9H3L - chains A and P of the 13 polymer chains in the assembly; structure by electron microscopy, 5.84 A resolution (low resolution: residue-level contacts below are approximate; hydrogen-bond / salt-bridge calls are withheld).

# Chain A
Molecule: 23S ribosomal RNA
Source organism: Escherichia coli
Sequence (2904 nucleotides; numbered 1 to 2904; the number before each row is that of its first residue):
     1 GGUUAAGCGA CUAAGCGUAC ACGGUGGAUG CCCUGGCAGU CAGAGGCGAU GAAGGACGUG
    61 CUAAUCUGCG AUAAGCGUCG GUAAGGUGAU AUGAACCGUU AUAACCGGCG AUUUCCGAAU
   121 GGGGAAACCC AGUGUGUUUC GACACACUAU CAUUAACUGA AUCCAUAGGU UAAUGAGGCG
   181 AACCGGGGGA ACUGAAACAU CUAAGUACCC CGAGGAAAAG AAAUCAACCG AGAUUCCCCC
   241 AGUAGCGGCG AGCGAACGGG GAGCAGCCCA GAGCCUGAAU CAGUGUGUGU GUUAGUGGAA
   301 GCGUCUGGAA AGGCGCGCGA UACAGGGUGA CAGCCCCGUA CACAAAAAUG CACAUGCUGU
   361 GAGCUCGAUG AGUAGGGCGG GACACGUGGU AUCCUGUCUG AAUAUGGGGG GACCAUCCUC
   421 CAAGGCUAAA UACUCCUGAC UGACCGAUAG UGAACCAGUA CCGUGAGGGA AAGGCGAAAA
   481 GAACCCCGGC GAGGGGAGUG AAAAAGAACC UGAAACCGUG UACGUACAAG CAGUGGGAGC
   541 ACGCUUAGGC GUGUGACUGC GUACCUUUUG UAUAAUGGGU CAGCGACUUA UAUUCUGUAG
   601 CAAGGUUAAC CGAAUAGGGG AGCCGAAGGG AAACCGAGUC UUAACUGGGC GUUAAGUUGC
   661 AGGGUAUAGA CCCGAAACCC GGUGAUCUAG CCAUGGGCAG GUUGAAGGUU GGGUAACACU
   721 AACUGGAGGA CCGAACCGAC UAAUGUUGAA AAAUUAGCGG AUGACUUGUG GCUGGGGGUG
   781 AAAGGCCAAU CAAACCGGGA GAUAGCUGGU UCUCCCCGAA AGCUAUAUAA GUAGCGCCUC
   841 GUGAAUUCAU CUCCGGGGGU AGAGCACUGU UUCGGCAAGG GGGUCAUCCC GACUUACCAA
   901 CCCGAUGCAA ACUGCGAAUA CCGGAGAAUG UUAUCACGGG AGACACACGG CGGGUGCUAA
   961 CGUCCGUCGU GAAGAGGGAA ACAACCCAGA CCGCCAGCUA AGGUCCCAAA GUCAUGGUUA
  1021 AGUGGGAAAC GAUGUGGGAA GGCCCAGACA GCCAGGAUGU UGGCUUAGAA GCAGCCAUCA
  1081 UUUAAAGAAA GCGUAAUAGC UCACUGGUCG AGUCGGCCUG CGCGGAAGAU GUAACGGGGC
  1141 UAAACCAUGC ACCGAAGCUG CGGCAGCGAC GCUUAUGCGU UGUUGGGUAG GGGAGCGUUC
  1201 UGUAAGCCUG CGAAGGUGUG CUGUGAGGCA UGCUGGAGGU AUCAGAAGUG CGAAUGCUGA
  1261 CAUAAGUAAC GAUAAAGCGG GUGAAAAGCC CGCUCGCCGG AAGACCAAGG GUUCCUGUCC
  1321 AACGUUAAUC GGGGCAGGGU GAGUCGACCC CUAAGGCGAG GCCGAAAGGC GUAGUCGAUG
  1381 GGAAACAGGU UAAUAUUCCU GUACUUGGUG UUACUGCGAA GGGGGGACGG AGAAGGCUAU
  1441 GUUGGCCGGG CGACGGUUGU CCCGGUUUAA GCGUGUAGGC UGGUUUUCCA GGCAAAUCCG
  1501 GAAAAUCAAG GCUGAGGCGU GAUGACGAGG CACUACGGUG CUGAAGCAAC AAAUGCCCUG
  1561 CUUCCAGGAA AAGCCUCUAA GCAUCAGGUA ACAUCAAAUC GUACCCCAAA CCGACACAGG
  1621 UGGUCAGGUA GAGAAUACCA AGGCGCUUGA GAGAACUCGG GUGAAGGAAC UAGGCAAAAU
  1681 GGUGCCGUAA CUUCGGGAGA AGGCACGCUG AUAUGUAGGU GAGGUCCCUC GCGGAUGGAG
  1741 CUGAAAUCAG UCGAAGAUAC CAGCUGGCUG CAACUGUUUA UUAAAAACAC AGCACUGUGC
  1801 AAACACGAAA GUGGACGUAU ACGGUGUGAC GCCUGCCCGG UGCCGGAAGG UUAAUUGAUG
  1861 GGGUUAGCGC AAGCGAAGCU CUUGAUCGAA GCCCCGGUAA ACGGCGGCCG UAACUAUAAC
  1921 GGUCCUAAGG UAGCGAAAUU CCUUGUCGGG UAAGUUCCGA CCUGCACGAA UGGCGUAAUG
  1981 AUGGCCAGGC UGUCUCCACC CGAGACUCAG UGAAAUUGAA CUCGCUGUGA AGAUGCAGUG
  2041 UACCCGCGGC AAGACGGAAA GACCCCGUGA ACCUUUACUA UAGCUUGACA CUGAACAUUG
  2101 AGCCUUGAUG UGUAGGAUAG GUGGGAGGCU UUGAAGUGUG GACGCCAGUC UGCAUGGAGC
  2161 CGACCUUGAA AUACCACCCU UUAAUGUUUG AUGUUCUAAC GUUGACCCGU AAUCCGGGUU
  2221 GCGGACAGUG UCUGGUGGGU AGUUUGACUG GGGCGGUCUC CUCCUAAAGA GUAACGGAGG
  2281 AGCACGAAGG UUGGCUAAUC CUGGUCGGAC AUCAGGAGGU UAGUGCAAUG GCAUAAGCCA
  2341 GCUUGACUGC GAGCGUGACG GCGCGAGCAG GUGCGAAAGC AGGUCAUAGU GAUCCGGUGG
  2401 UUCUGAAUGG AAGGGCCAUC GCUCAACGGA UAAAAGGUAC UCCGGGGAUA ACAGGCUGAU
  2461 ACCGCCCAAG AGUUCAUAUC GACGGCGGUG UUUGGCACCU CGAUGUCGGC UCAUCACAUC
  2521 CUGGGGCUGA AGUAGGUCCC AAGGGUAUGG CUGUUCGCCA UUUAAAGUGG UACGCGAGCU
  2581 GGGUUUAGAA CGUCGUGAGA CAGUUCGGUC CCUAUCUGCC GUGGGCGCUG GAGAACUGAG
  2641 GGGGGCUGCU CCUAGUACGA GAGGACCGGA GUGGACGCAU CACUGGUGUU CGGGUUGUCA
  2701 UGCCAAUGGC ACUGCCCGGU AGCUAAAUGC GGAAGAGAUA AGUGCUGAAA GCAUCUAAGC
  2761 ACGAAACUUG CCCCGAGAUG AGUUCUCCCU GACCCUUUAA GGGUCCUGAA GGAACGUUGA
  2821 AGACGACGAC GUUGAUAGGC CGGGUGUGUA AGCGCAGCGA UGCGUUGAGC UAACCGGUAC
  2881 UAAUGAACCG UGAGGCUUAA CCUU
Not modelled in the structure: 685-793, 865-914, 1032-1122, 1687-1701, 1769-1983, 2054-2509, 2587-2607, 2904

# Chain P
Protein: Large ribosomal subunit protein bL19
Source organism: Escherichia coli
Reference sequence: P0A7K6 (RL19_ECOLI); residues 1-114 here correspond to UniProt positions 2-115 (UniProt number = residue number + 1)
Sequence (114 residues; each row starts with the number of its first residue):
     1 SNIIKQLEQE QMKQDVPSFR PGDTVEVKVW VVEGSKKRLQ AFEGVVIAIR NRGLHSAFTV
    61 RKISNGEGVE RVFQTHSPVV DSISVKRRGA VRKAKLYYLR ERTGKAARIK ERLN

# How chain A and chain P interact
Contacting residue pairs (42):
  A1754(A) with Lys93(P); Tyr98(P); Arg102(P)
  A2682(A) with His55(P)
  C2683(A) with Arg50(P); Arg52(P); Gln74(P)
  U2684(A) with Arg50(P)
  G2685(A) with Arg50(P); Tyr97(P)
  G2693(A) with Arg92(P)
  G2694(A) with Arg92(P)
  G2718(A) with Lys95(P); Tyr97(P); Tyr98(P)
  G2719(A) with Arg52(P); Lys95(P); Tyr97(P)
  U2720(A) with Arg52(P)
  A2721(A) with Arg52(P)
  U2845(A) with Asn51(P); Arg52(P)
  G2846(A) with Ile49(P); Arg50(P); Asn51(P); Arg52(P); Lys95(P)
  U2847(A) with Ala94(P); Lys95(P)
  G2848(A) with Arg92(P); Lys93(P); Ala94(P)
  U2849(A) with Arg20(P); Arg92(P)
  G2864(A) with Asn114(P)
  G2867(A) with Arg20(P); Pro21(P)
  C2875(A) with Ser1(P); Lys5(P)
  G2876(A) with Ser1(P); Asn2(P); Lys5(P)
Also at the interface, not in a pair above, chain A (22 interface residues in all): G1753, C2717
Also at the interface, not in a pair above, chain P (22 interface residues in all): Ala57, Thr59, Val72

# Overview
The chain A/chain P interface involves 22 residues from each chain.
Chain A is 23S ribosomal RNA and chain P is Large ribosomal subunit protein bL19, both from Escherichia coli;
the structure, 50S subunit precursor C_(L29)-/(L22)-, was determined by electron microscopy (same publication
as 9H3K, 9HAL and 9HAM).
